Entry 5C13 (X-ray diffraction, 2.10 A resolution); this record covers chains A and F of the 4 polymer chains in the assembly.

== Chain A ==
Protein: Transcription initiation factor TFIID subunit 3
Organism: Homo sapiens
Notes: fragment: PHD finger domain
UniProtKB: Q5VWG9 (TAF3_HUMAN); residues 857-917 here correspond to UniProt positions 855-915 (UniProt number = residue number - 2)
Sequence (64 residues; each row starts with the number of its first residue):
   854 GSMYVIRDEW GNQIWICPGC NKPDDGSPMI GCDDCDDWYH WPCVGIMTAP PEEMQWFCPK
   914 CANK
Not modelled in the structure: 854-855, 915-917
Construct notes: expression tag (854-856)
Ion coordination: Zn2+ site 1: Cys-870, Cys-873, His-893, Cys-896; Zn2+ site 2: Cys-885, Cys-888, Cys-911, Cys-914
UniProt features mapped onto this chain:
  - zinc finger: Ile-867 to Lys-917 (PHD-type)
  - binding site (Zn(2+)): Cys-870, Cys-873, Cys-885, Cys-888, His-893, Cys-896, Cys-911, Cys-914

== Chain F ==
Protein: H3 peptide
Sequence (10 residues; numbered 1 to 10; the number before each row is that of its first residue):
     1 ARTXQTARKS
Not modelled in the structure: 7-10
Modified residues: 4WQ ((2S)-2-amino-7,7-dimethyloctanoic acid) at position 4

== How chain A and chain F interact ==
Contacting residue pairs - 12 pairs, chain A then chain F:
  Met-856(A) / Thr-6(F)
  Tyr-857(A) / 4WQ_4(F)
  Tyr-857(A) / Gln-5(F)
  Val-858(A) / Thr-3(F)
  Val-858(A) / 4WQ_4(F)
  Val-858(A) / Gln-5(F)  hydrogen bond (backbone-backbone)
  Ile-859(A) / Thr-3(F)
  Ile-859(A) / 4WQ_4(F)
  Arg-860(A) / Ala-1(F)
  Arg-860(A) / Arg-2(F)
  Arg-860(A) / Thr-3(F)  hydrogen bond (backbone-backbone)
  Glu-862(A) / Arg-2(F)
Interface residues without a listed pair, chain A (8 interface residues in all): Asp-861, Asn-874

== Summary ==
8 residues of chain A face 6 of chain F across their interface, with 2 hydrogen bonds. Backbone hydrogen bonds
pair Val-858(A)/Gln-5(F) and Arg-860(A)/Thr-3(F). Cys-870(A), Cys-873(A), His-893(A) and Cys-896(A) form the
Zn2+ site 1. Curated annotation (UniProt) lists 8 Zn2+-binding residues on chain A.
Here chain A is Transcription initiation factor TFIID subunit 3 (Homo sapiens) and chain F is H3 peptide.
Entry 5C13 (Crystal Structure of TAF3 PHD finger bound to histone H3C4me3 peptide) was determined by X-ray
diffraction.
